PDB entry 8I02 | electron microscopy, 2.90 A resolution | chains A and D of the 7 polymer chains in the assembly

== Chain A ==
Molecule: Paired amphipathic helix protein pst2
From: Schizosaccharomyces pombe
UniProtKB: O13919 (PST2_SCHPO); residues 1-1075 here = UniProt positions 1-1075
Sequence (1075 residues; each row starts with the number of its first residue):
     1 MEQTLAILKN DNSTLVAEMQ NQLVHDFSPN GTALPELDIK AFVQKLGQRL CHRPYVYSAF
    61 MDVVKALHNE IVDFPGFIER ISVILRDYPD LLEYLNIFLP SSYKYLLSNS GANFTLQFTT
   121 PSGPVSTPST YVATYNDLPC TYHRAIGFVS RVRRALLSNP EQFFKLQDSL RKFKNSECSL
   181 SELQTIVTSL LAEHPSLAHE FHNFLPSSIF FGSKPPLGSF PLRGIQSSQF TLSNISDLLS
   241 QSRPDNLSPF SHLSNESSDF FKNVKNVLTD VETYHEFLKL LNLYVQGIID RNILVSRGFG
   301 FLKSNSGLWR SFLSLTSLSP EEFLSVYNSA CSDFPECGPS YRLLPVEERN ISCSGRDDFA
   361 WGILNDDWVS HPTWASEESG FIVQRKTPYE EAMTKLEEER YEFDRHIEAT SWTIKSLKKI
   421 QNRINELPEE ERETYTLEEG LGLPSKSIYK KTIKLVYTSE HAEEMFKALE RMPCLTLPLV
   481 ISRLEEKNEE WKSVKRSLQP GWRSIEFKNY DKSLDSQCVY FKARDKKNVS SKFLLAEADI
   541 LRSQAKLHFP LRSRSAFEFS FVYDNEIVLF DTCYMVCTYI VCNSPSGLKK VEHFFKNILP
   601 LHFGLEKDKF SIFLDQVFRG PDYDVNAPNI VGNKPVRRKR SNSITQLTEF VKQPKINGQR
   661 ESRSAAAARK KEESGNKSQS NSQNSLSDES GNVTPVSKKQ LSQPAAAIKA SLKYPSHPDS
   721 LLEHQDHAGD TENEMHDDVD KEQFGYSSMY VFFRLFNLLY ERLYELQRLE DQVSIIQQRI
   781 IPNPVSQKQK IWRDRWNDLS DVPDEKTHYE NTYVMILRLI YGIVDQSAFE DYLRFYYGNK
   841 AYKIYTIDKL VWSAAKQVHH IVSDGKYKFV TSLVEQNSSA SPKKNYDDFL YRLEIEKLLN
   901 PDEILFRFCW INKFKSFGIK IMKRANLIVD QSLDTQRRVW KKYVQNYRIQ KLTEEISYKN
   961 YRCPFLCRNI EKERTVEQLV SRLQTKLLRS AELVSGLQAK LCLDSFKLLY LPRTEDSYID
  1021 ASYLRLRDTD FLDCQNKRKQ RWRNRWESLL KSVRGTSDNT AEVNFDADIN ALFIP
Disordered / not traced: 1-37, 127-130, 244-255, 622-707, 725-737, 880-885, 927-957, 1054-1075

== Chain D ==
Molecule: Chromatin modification-related protein eaf3
From: Schizosaccharomyces pombe
UniProtKB: O13953 (EAF3_SCHPO); residue numbers follow UniProt; this construct covers 1-337
Sequence (337 residues; each row starts with the number of its first residue):
     1 MAVSYKVNER VLCFHGPLLY EAKIVDTEMK GDVTTYLIHY KGWKNSWDEW VEQDRILQWT
    61 EENLKTQKEL KNAAISTRQK PTSKKSASST SKHDSTGVKT SGKRSRESST VTVDGDSHEL
   121 PSRIKTQKSE SPIPQQVKRD GTTDAKNEET TKPENNEKDD FEEEPPLPKH KISVPDVLKL
   181 WLVDDWENIT KNQQLIAIPR NPTVRAAIAA FRESKISHLN NEIDVDVFEQ AMAGLVIYFN
   241 KCLGNMLLYR FERQQYLEIR QQYPDTEMCD LYGVEHLIRL FVSLPELIDR TNMDSQSIEC
   301 LLNYIEEFLK YLVLHKDEYF IKEYQNAPPN YRSLVGV
Disordered / not traced: 1-169, 291-293

== Interface between chain A and chain D ==
Contacting residue pairs (7; chain A residue first):
  Arg342(A) with Arg332(D)
  Leu343(A) with Asn326(D), hydrogen bond (backbone-side chain)
  Pro345(A) with Asn326(D)
  Glu347(A) with Gln325(D)
  Glu348(A) with Pro328(D); Pro329(D)
  His371(A) with Pro329(D)
Also at the interface, not in a pair above, chain A (7 interface residues in all): Leu344
Also at the interface, not in a pair above, chain D (7 interface residues in all): Gln193, Asn330

== In short ==
Chain A and chain D each contribute 7 residues to their interface; the contacts include 1 hydrogen bond. The
hydrogen-bonded pair is Leu343(A)-Asn326(D).
Here chain A is Paired amphipathic helix protein pst2 and chain D is Chromatin modification-related protein
eaf3, both from Schizosaccharomyces pombe. Entry 8I02 (Cryo-EM structure of the SIN3S complex from S. pombe)
was determined by electron microscopy together with 8I03 from the same study.
